8GHO - chains B and C of the 3 polymer chains in the assembly; structure by X-ray diffraction, 1.60 A resolution.

== Chain B ==
Molecule: anti-GUCY2C-scFv antibody light chain
Source organism: Homo sapiens
Notes: fragment: VL domain; antibody fragment or engineered binder
Chain sequence (121 residues; each row starts with the number of its first residue; numbers below 1 keep their minus sign (Ser-1 is residue -1)):
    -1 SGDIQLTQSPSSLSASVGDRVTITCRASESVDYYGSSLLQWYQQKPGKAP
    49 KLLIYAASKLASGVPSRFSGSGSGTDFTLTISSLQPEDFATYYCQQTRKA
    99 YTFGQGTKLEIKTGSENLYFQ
Cystine bridges: Cys23-Cys92

== Chain C ==
Molecule: Guanylyl cyclase C peptide
Notes: EC 4.6.1.2
UniProtKB: P25092 (GUC2C_HUMAN); residues 70-87 here correspond to UniProt positions 93-110 (UniProt number = residue number + 23)
Chain sequence (18 residues; each row starts with the number of its first residue):
    70 GDCRSSTCEGLDLLRKIS
Disordered / not traced: 87
Cystine bridges: Cys72-Cys77

== Chain B / chain C interface ==
Residue-residue contacts (10):
  Tyr31(B) - Leu80(C)
  Tyr31(B) - Arg84(C)
  Tyr32(B) - Arg84(C)
  Leu36(B) - Leu80(C)  hydrophobic
  Leu36(B) - Leu83(C)  hydrophobic
  Thr95(B) - Thr76(C)
  Arg96(B) - Thr76(C)
  Arg96(B) - Leu80(C)
  Ala98(B) - Thr76(C)  hydrogen bond (backbone-side chain)
  Tyr99(B) - Ser75(C)  hydrogen bond
Other interface residues (no listed pair), chain B (9 interface residues in all): Ser34, Lys97
The authors on this interface:
  - specific contacts: Tyr31(B)-Leu80(C), Tyr31(B)-Arg84(C), Leu36(B)-Leu80(C), Leu36(B)-Leu83(C), Arg96(B)-Leu80(C)
  - epitope / paratope residues, chain B: Tyr31(B), Leu36(B), Arg96(B)
  - epitope / paratope residues, chain C: Leu80(C), Leu83(C), Arg84(C)

== Summary ==
9 residues of chain B and 5 residues of chain C are in contact; the contacts include 2 hydrogen bonds. Polar
contacts include Ala98(B)-Thr76(C) and Tyr99(B)-Ser75(C). The paper describes contacts between Tyr31(B) and
Leu80(C), Tyr31(B) and Arg84(C) and Leu36(B) and Leu80(C) among others. From the paper: epitope/paratope
residues Tyr31(B), Leu36(B) and Leu80(C) among others.
Chain B is anti-GUCY2C-scFv antibody light chain (Homo sapiens) and chain C is Guanylyl cyclase C peptide; the
structure, GUCY2C-peptide bound to anti-GUCY2C-scFv antibody, was determined by X-ray diffraction (same
publication as 8GHP).
